PDB entry 8HR1 | electron microscopy, 3.02 A resolution | chains D and J of the 11 polymer chains in the assembly

# Chain D
Molecule: Histone H2B type 1-K
From: Homo sapiens
UniProt: O60814 (H2B1K_HUMAN); residues 34-124 here correspond to UniProt positions 35-125 (UniProt number = residue number + 1)
Chain sequence (91 residues; row label = number of the first residue in the row):
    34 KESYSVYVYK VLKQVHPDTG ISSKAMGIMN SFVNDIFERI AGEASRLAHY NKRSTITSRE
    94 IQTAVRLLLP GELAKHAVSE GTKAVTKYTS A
Curated features (UniProtKB/Swiss-Prot):
  - modified residue: Lys34 (N6-(2-hydroxyisobutyryl)lysine), Glu35 (PolyADP-ribosyl glutamic acid), Ser36 (Phosphoserine), Lys43 (N6-(2-hydroxyisobutyryl)lysine), Lys46 (N6-(2-hydroxyisobutyryl)lysine), Lys57 (N6,N6-dimethyllysine), Arg79 (Dimethylated arginine), Lys85 (N6,N6,N6-trimethyllysine), Arg86 (Omega-N-methylarginine), Arg92 (Omega-N-methylarginine), Lys108 (N6-(2-hydroxyisobutyryl)lysine), Thr115 (Phosphothreonine), Lys116 (N6-(2-hydroxyisobutyryl)lysine), Lys120 (N6-(2-hydroxyisobutyryl)lysine)
  - glycosylation: Ser112 (O-linked (GlcNAc) serine)
  - cross-link (Glycyl lysine isopeptide (Lys-Gly)): Lys34 (interchain with G-Cter in ubiquitin), Lys120 (interchain with G-Cter in ubiquitin)

# Chain J
Molecule: 147-nt DNA strand
From: Homo sapiens
Sequence (147 nucleotides; each row starts with the number of its first residue; numbers below 1 keep their minus sign (DC-73 is residue -73)):
   -73 CTGGAGAATC CCGGTGCCGA GGCCGCTCAA TTGGTCGTAG ACAGCTCTAG CACCGCTTAA
   -13 ACGCACGTAC GCGCTGTCCC CCGCGTTTTA ACCGCCAAGG GGATTACTCC CTAGTCTCCA
    47 GGCACGTGTC AGATATATAC ATCCTGT

# Chain D / chain J interface
Pairs across the interface (13):
  Tyr42(D) - DG-53(J)  phosphate contact
  Tyr42(D) - DG-52(J)  hydrogen bond to the phosphate
  Gly53(D) - DG-53(J)  phosphate contact
  Ile54(D) - DA-54(J)  sugar contact
  Ile54(D) - DG-53(J)  phosphate contact
  Ser55(D) - DA-54(J)  phosphate contact
  Ser56(D) - DA-54(J)  hydrogen bond to the phosphate
  Arg86(D) - DG-34(J)  sugar contact
  Arg86(D) - DA-33(J)  salt bridge to the phosphate
  Ser87(D) - DA-35(J)  hydrogen bond to the phosphate
  Ser87(D) - DG-34(J)  hydrogen bond to the phosphate
  Thr88(D) - DA-35(J)  phosphate contact
  Thr88(D) - DG-34(J)  hydrogen bond to the phosphate
Other interface residues (no listed pair), chain D (9 interface residues in all): Lys85

# In short
9 residues of chain D face 6 of chain J across their interface; the contacts include 5 hydrogen bonds and 1
salt bridge. Polar contacts include Tyr42(D)-DG-52(J), Ser56(D)-DA-54(J) and Ser87(D)-DA-35(J).
Here chain D is Histone H2B type 1-K and chain J is a 147-nt DNA strand, both from Homo sapiens. Entry 8HR1
(Cryo-EM structure of SSX1 bound to the unmodified nucleosome at a resolution of 3.02 angstrom) was determined
by electron microscopy.
